Entry 8CAI (electron microscopy, 2.08 A resolution); this record covers chains A and H of the 15 polymer chains in the assembly.

== Chain A ==
Molecule: 16S rRNA
From: Escherichia coli BW25113
Sequence (1540 nucleotides; numbered 1 to 1540; the number before each row is that of its first residue):
     1 AAAUUGAAGAGUUUGAUCAUGGCUCAGAUUGAACGCUGGCGGCAGGCCUA
    51 ACACAUGCAAGUCGAACGGUAACAGGAAGAAGCUUGCUUCUUUGCUGACG
   101 AGUGGCGGACGGGUGAGUAAUGUCUGGGAAACUGCCUGAUGGAGGGGGAU
   151 AACUACUGGAAACGGUAGCUAAUACCGCAUAACGUCGCAAGACCAAAGAG
   201 GGGGACCUUCGGGCCUCUUGCCAUCGGAUGUGCCCAGAUGGGAUUAGCUA
   251 GUAGGUGGGGUAACGGCUCACCUAGGCGACGAUCCCUAGCUGGUCUGAGA
   301 GGAUGACCAGCCACACUGGAACUGAGACACGGUCCAGACUCCUACGGGAG
   351 GCAGCAGUGGGGAAUAUUGCACAAUGGGCGCAAGCCUGAUGCAGCCAUGC
   401 CGCGUGUAUGAAGAAGGCCUUCGGGUUGUAAAGUACUUUCAGCGGGGAGG
   451 AAGGGAGUAAAGUUAAUACCUUUGCUCAUUGACGUUACCCGCAGAAGAAG
   501 CACCGGCUAACUCCGUGCCAGCAGCCXCGGUAAUACGGAGGGUGCAAGCG
   551 UUAAUCGGAAUUACUGGGCGUAAAGCGCACGCAGGCGGUUUGUUAAGUCA
   601 GAUGUGAAAUCCCCGGGCUCAACCUGGGAACUGCAUCUGAUACUGGCAAG
   651 CUUGAGUCUCGUAGAGGGGGGUAGAAUUCCAGGUGUAGCGGUGAAAUGCG
   701 UAGAGAUCUGGAGGAAUACCGGUGGCGAAGGCGGCCCCCUGGACGAAGAC
   751 UGACGCUCAGGUGCGAAAGCGUGGGGAGCAAACAGGAUUAGAUACCCUGG
   801 UAGUCCACGCCGUAAACGAUGUCGACUUGGAGGUUGUGCCCUUGAGGCGU
   851 GGCUUCCGGAGCUAACGCGUUAAGUCGACCGCCUGGGGAGUACGGCCGCA
   901 AGGUUAAAACUCAAAUGAAUUGACGGGGGCCCGCACAAGCGGUGGAGCAU
   951 GUGGUUUAAUUCGAUGXAACGCGAAGAACCUUACCUGGUCUUGACAUCCA
  1001 CGGAAGUUUUCAGAGAUGAGAAUGUGCCUUCGGGAACCGUGAGACAGGUG
  1051 CUGCAUGGCUGUCGUCAGCUCGUGUUGUGAAAUGUUGGGUUAAGUCCCGC
  1101 AACGAGCGCAACCCUUAUCCUUUGUUGCCAGCGGUCCGGCCGGGAACUCA
  1151 AAGGAGACUGCCAGUGAUAAACUGGAGGAAGGUGGGGAUGACGUCAAGUC
  1201 AUCAUGGCCCUUACGACCAGGGCUACACACGUGCUACAAUGGCGCAUACA
  1251 AAGAGAAGCGACCUCGCGAGAGCAAGCGGACCUCAUAAAGUGCGUCGUAG
  1301 UCCGGAUUGGAGUCUGCAACUCGACUCCAUGAAGUCGGAAUCGCUAGUAA
  1351 UCGUGGAUCAGAAUGCCACGGUGAAUACGUUCCCGGGCCUUGUACACACC
  1401 GCCCGUXACACCAUGGGAGUGGGUUGCAAAAGAAGUAGGUAGCUUAACCU
  1451 UCGGGAGGGCGCUUACCACUUUGUGAUUCAUGACUGGGGUGAAGUCGUAA
  1501 CAAGGUAACCGUAGGGGAACCUGCGGUUGGAUCACCUCCU
Not modelled in the structure: 1, 77-91, 201-216, 838-849, 934-1052, 1110-1189, 1199-1204, 1209-1379, 1535-1540
Modified / non-standard residues: PSU (pseudouridine-5'-monophosphate) at position 516, G7M (N7-methyl-guanosine-5'-monophosphate) at position 527, 2MG (2N-methylguanosine-5'-monophosphate) at position 966, 5MC (5-methylcytidine-5'-monophosphate) at position 967, 2MG (2N-methylguanosine-5'-monophosphate) at position 1207, 4OC (4n,o2'-methylcytidine-5'-monophosphate) at position 1402, 5MC (5-methylcytidine-5'-monophosphate) at position 1407, UR3 (3-methyluridine-5'-monophoshate) at position 1498, 2MG (2N-methylguanosine-5'-monophosphate) at position 1516, MA6 (6N-dimethyladenosine-5'-monophoshate) at position 1518, MA6 (6N-dimethyladenosine-5'-monophoshate) at position 1519
Bound ions: K+ site 1: G11, U12, G21, G22; Mg2+ site 1 near G21 (its only coordinating residue here); Mg2+ site 2: A59, U387; K+ site 2: G61, U62, G104, G105; Mg2+ site 3 near G100 (its only coordinating residue here); K+ site 3: G107, G324, G326; Mg2+ site 4: A109, G331; Mg2+ site 5 near G111 (its only coordinating residue here); K+ site 4: G115, A116, G117, G289; Mg2+ site 6: A116, G117, G289; Mg2+ site 7: A174, C175; Mg2+ site 8: U180, A195; 22 more K+ sites not listed; 33 more Mg2+ sites not listed
Small-molecule neighbours:
  - hydrated form of streptomycin (5I0; [(2S,3S,4S,5R,6S)-2-[(2R,3R,4R,5S)-2-[(1R,2S,3R,4R,5S,6R)-2,4-bis[[azaniumylidene(azanyl)methyl]amino]-3,5,6-tris(oxidanyl)cyclohexyl]oxy-4-[bis(oxidanyl)methyl]-5-methyl-4-oxidanyl-oxolan-3-yl]oxy-6-(hydroxymethyl)-4,5-bis(oxidanyl)oxan-3-yl]-methyl-azanium): U12, U13, U14, C526, G7M_527, C912, A913, A914, A915, U1490, G1491
  - hygromycin b variant (HY0), molecule 1: C658, U659, C660, G661, U662, A663, G664, G666, U740, G741, G742, A743
  - hygromycin b variant (HY0), molecule 2: G670, G671, U672, A673, G674, A715, A716, U717, G734, C735, C736
  - hygromycin b variant (HY0), molecule 3: C1403, C1404, G1405, U1406, 5MC_1407, A1492, G1494, U1495, C1496, G1497, UR3_1498
  - spectinomycin (SCM): C1063, G1064, C1066, G1068, C1069, A1191, C1192, G1193, U1194, G1386, G1387, C1388
From the paper describing this entry:
  - K+ coordination: G1497

== Chain H ==
Name: Small ribosomal subunit protein uS8
From: Escherichia coli BW25113
UniProt: P0A7W7 (RS8_ECOLI); numbering as in UniProt (aligned over 1-130)
Sequence (130 residues; numbered 1 to 130; the number before each row is that of its first residue):
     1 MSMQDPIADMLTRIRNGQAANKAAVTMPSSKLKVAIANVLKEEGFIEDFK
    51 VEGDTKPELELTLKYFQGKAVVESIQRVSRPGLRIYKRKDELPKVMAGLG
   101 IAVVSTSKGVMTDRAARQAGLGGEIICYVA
Not modelled in the structure: 1

== How chain A and chain H interact ==
Pairs across the interface - 76 pairs, chain A then chain H:
  C586(A) - Gln4(H)  hydrogen bond to the sugar
  C586(A) - Pro81(H)  phosphate contact
  G587(A) - Gln4(H)  sugar contact
  G587(A) - Pro81(H)  phosphate contact
  G587(A) - Arg84(H)  salt bridge to the phosphate
  G588(A) - Met3(H)  sugar contact
  G588(A) - Pro6(H)  phosphate contact
  U589(A) - Pro6(H)  phosphate contact
  U589(A) - Ser30(H)  phosphate contact
  U590(A) - Ser30(H)  phosphate contact
  U590(A) - Lys31(H)  hydrogen bond to the phosphate
  U591(A) - Lys31(H)  salt bridge to the phosphate
  G597(A) - Tyr86(H)  hydrogen bond to the base
  U598(A) - Tyr86(H)  sugar contact
  C599(A) - Lys87(H)  sugar contact
  C599(A) - Arg88(H)  phosphate contact
  C599(A) - Lys89(H)  phosphate contact
  C599(A) - Leu121(H)  sugar contact
  C599(A) - Gly122(H)  hydrogen bond to the sugar
  C599(A) - Gly123(H)  sugar contact
  A600(A) - Arg88(H)  phosphate contact
  A600(A) - Lys89(H)  hydrogen bond to the phosphate
  A600(A) - Gly120(H)  sugar contact
  A600(A) - Leu121(H)  sugar contact
  A600(A) - Gly122(H)  sugar contact
  G601(A) - Lys89(H)  phosphate contact
  G633(A) - Arg88(H)  salt bridge to the phosphate
  A640(A) - Ser107(H)  hydrogen bond to the sugar
  A640(A) - Lys108(H)  hydrogen bond to the phosphate
  U641(A) - Ser107(H)  sugar contact
  A642(A) - Ser105(H)  hydrogen bond to the base
  A642(A) - Thr106(H)  sugar contact
  A642(A) - Ser107(H)  base contact
  A642(A) - Gly109(H)  sugar contact
  A642(A) - Val110(H)  sugar contact
  C643(A) - Lys31(H)  salt bridge to the phosphate
  C643(A) - Leu32(H)  sugar contact
  C643(A) - Tyr86(H)  base contact
  C643(A) - Ser105(H)  hydrogen bond to the sugar
  C643(A) - Glu124(H)  hydrogen bond to the sugar
  U644(A) - Arg84(H)  sugar contact
  U652(A) - Thr55(H)  sugar contact
  U653(A) - Thr55(H)  base contact
  U653(A) - Lys56(H)  hydrogen bond to the sugar
  G755(A) - Ser2(H)  base contact
  G755(A) - Gln4(H)  base contact
  C756(A) - Ser2(H)  hydrogen bond to the sugar
  C756(A) - Gln4(H)  base contact
  C823(A) - Ser2(H)  hydrogen bond to the sugar
  G824(A) - Ser2(H)  hydrogen bond to the sugar
  G824(A) - Met3(H)  sugar contact
  A825(A) - Met3(H)  sugar contact
  A825(A) - Asp9(H)  hydrogen bond to the sugar
  A825(A) - Arg13(H)  hydrogen bond to the sugar
  C826(A) - Arg13(H)  sugar contact
  C826(A) - Asn16(H)  hydrogen bond to the base
  U827(A) - Asn16(H)  sugar contact
  U827(A) - Ala20(H)  phosphate contact
  U828(A) - Ala20(H)  phosphate contact
  U828(A) - Lys22(H)  phosphate contact
  G874(A) - Asn16(H)  base contact
  U875(A) - Thr12(H)  base contact
  U875(A) - Arg15(H)  hydrogen bond to the sugar
  U875(A) - Asn16(H)  hydrogen bond to the sugar
  C876(A) - Ala8(H)  sugar contact
  C876(A) - Thr12(H)  hydrogen bond to the sugar
  C876(A) - Arg15(H)  salt bridge to the phosphate
  G877(A) - Ser2(H)  hydrogen bond to the base
  G877(A) - Asp5(H)  sugar contact
  G877(A) - Ala8(H)  sugar contact
  G877(A) - Pro81(H)  phosphate contact
  A878(A) - Gln4(H)  hydrogen bond to the sugar
  A878(A) - Arg80(H)  salt bridge to the phosphate
  A878(A) - Pro81(H)  phosphate contact
  A878(A) - Gly82(H)  hydrogen bond to the phosphate
  C879(A) - Gly82(H)  phosphate contact
Interface residues without a listed pair, chain A (35 interface residues in all): U632, C651
Interface residues without a listed pair, chain H (42 interface residues in all): Ser29, Lys33, Arg77, Leu83, Asp90

== In short ==
Chain A and chain H form an interface of 35 and 42 residues respectively, with 23 hydrogen bonds and 6 salt
bridges. Polar pairs include G597(A)-Tyr86(H), A642(A)-Ser105(H) and C826(A)-Asn16(H). Ligands of chain A: 3
copies of hygromycin b variant, hydrated form of streptomycin and spectinomycin. From the paper: K+
coordination by G1497(A).
Chain A is 16S rRNA and chain H is Small ribosomal subunit protein uS8, both from Escherichia coli BW25113;
the structure, Streptomycin and Hygromycin B bound to the 30S body, was determined by electron microscopy
(same publication as 8CA7, 8CEP, 8CF1, 8CF8, 8CGI, 8CGJ, 8CGR and 8CGU).
